Entry 4HRC (X-ray diffraction, 2.80 A resolution); this record covers chains H and I of the 28 polymer chains in the assembly.

[Chain H]
Protein: Proteasome component PUP1
Source organism: Saccharomyces cerevisiae
Notes: EC 3.4.25.1
UniProtKB: P25043 (PSB7_YEAST); residues 1-222 here correspond to UniProt positions 30-251 (UniProt number = residue number + 29)
Sequence (222 residues; row label = number of the first residue in the row):
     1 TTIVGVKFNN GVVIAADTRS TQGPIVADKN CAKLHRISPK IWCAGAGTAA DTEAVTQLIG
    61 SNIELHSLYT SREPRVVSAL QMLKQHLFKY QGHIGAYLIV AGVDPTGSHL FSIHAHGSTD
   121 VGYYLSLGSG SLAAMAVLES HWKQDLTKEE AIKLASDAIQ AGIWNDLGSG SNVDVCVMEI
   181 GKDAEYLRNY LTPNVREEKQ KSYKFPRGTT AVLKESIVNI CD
Covalent attachments: Carmaphycin A analogue, bound from (OV2) linked to T1
Residues lining bound ligands:
  - Carmaphycin A analogue, bound from (OV2; N-hexanoyl-L-valyl-N~1~-[(2R,3S,4S)-1,3-dihydroxy-2,6-dimethylheptan-4-yl]-N~5~,N~5~-dimethyl-L-glutamamide), molecule 1: R19, S20, T21, Q22, A27, C31, K33, G45, A46, G47, T48, A49, T52, S129, G168
  - Carmaphycin A analogue, bound from (OV2), molecule 2: H114, H116, S118
Curated features (UniProtKB/Swiss-Prot):
  - active site: T1 (Nucleophile)

[Chain I]
Protein: Proteasome component PUP3
Source organism: Saccharomyces cerevisiae
Notes: EC 3.4.25.1
UniProtKB: P25451 (PSB3_YEAST); residues 1-204 here correspond to UniProt positions 2-205 (UniProt number = residue number + 1)
Sequence (204 residues; row label = number of the first residue in the row):
     1 SDPSSINGGI VVAMTGKDCV AIACDLRLGS QSLGVSNKFE KIFHYGHVFL GITGLATDVT
    61 TLNEMFRYKT NLYKLKEERA IEPETFTQLV SSSLYERRFG PYFVGPVVAG INSKSGKPFI
   121 AGFDLIGCID EAKDFIVSGT ASDQLFGMCE SLYEPNLEPE DLFETISQAL LNAADRDALS
   181 GWGAVVYIIK KDEVVKRYLK MRQD
Residues lining bound ligands: Carmaphycin A analogue, bound from (OV2; N-hexanoyl-L-valyl-N~1~-[(2R,3S,4S)-1,3-dihydroxy-2,6-dimethylheptan-4-yl]-N~5~,N~5~-dimethyl-L-glutamamide): R98, D124, L125, I126, C128
Curated features (UniProtKB/Swiss-Prot):
  - modified residue: S30 (Phosphoserine)
  - cross-link: K69 (Glycyl lysine isopeptide (Lys-Gly) (interchain with G-Cter in ubiquitin))

[Interface between chain H and chain I]
Residue-residue contacts (62):
  I25(H) - D143(I)
  I25(H) - F146(I)  hydrophobic
  V26(H) - F146(I)
  A27(H) - D130(I)
  D28(H) - D130(I)
  D28(H) - E131(I)
  K29(H) - E150(I)  salt bridge
  T48(H) - I126(I)
  A49(H) - C128(I)  hydrophobic
  A50(H) - Y95(I)
  A50(H) - I126(I)  hydrophobic
  A50(H) - C128(I)  hydrophobic
  D51(H) - Y95(I)  hydrogen bond
  D51(H) - R98(I)  salt bridge
  A54(H) - Y95(I)
  Y90(H) - F99(I)  hydrophobic
  H93(H) - R98(I)  hydrogen bond (backbone-side chain)
  H93(H) - F99(I)
  I94(H) - F99(I)  hydrophobic
  R196(H) - E150(I)
  K199(H) - E150(I)  hydrogen bond (side chain-backbone)
  K199(H) - S151(I)
  K199(H) - Y153(I)  hydrogen bond (side chain-backbone)
  S202(H) - E154(I)  hydrogen bond
  Y203(H) - S151(I)
  Y203(H) - L152(I)  hydrophobic
  Y203(H) - E154(I)
  K204(H) - E154(I)
  K204(H) - D161(I)
  F205(H) - L152(I)  hydrophobic
  F205(H) - E164(I)
  F205(H) - Q168(I)
  R207(H) - E160(I)  salt bridge
  R207(H) - D161(I)  salt bridge
  G208(H) - E164(I)  hydrogen bond (backbone-side chain)
  T209(H) - E164(I)  hydrogen bond (backbone-side chain)
  T210(H) - E164(I)  hydrogen bond (backbone-side chain)
  T210(H) - S167(I)
  T210(H) - Q168(I)  hydrogen bond
  T210(H) - L199(I)
  A211(H) - L199(I)
  A211(H) - K200(I)  hydrogen bond (backbone-backbone)
  V212(H) - F163(I)  hydrophobic
  V212(H) - Y198(I)
  L213(H) - Y198(I)  hydrogen bond (backbone-backbone)
  L213(H) - L199(I)
  L213(H) - K200(I)
  K214(H) - R197(I)
  K214(H) - Y198(I)  hydrogen bond (backbone-backbone)
  E215(H) - K196(I)
  E215(H) - R197(I)  salt bridge
  S216(H) - V195(I)
  S216(H) - K196(I)  hydrogen bond (backbone-backbone)
  I217(H) - V194(I)
  V218(H) - H44(I)
  V218(H) - V194(I)  hydrogen bond (backbone-backbone)
  V218(H) - K196(I)
  N219(H) - H44(I)
  I220(H) - G46(I)
  I220(H) - H47(I)
  I220(H) - V194(I)  hydrophobic
  D222(H) - K74(I)  salt bridge
Other interface residues (no listed pair), chain H (35 interface residues in all): Q22
Other interface residues (no listed pair), chain I (38 interface residues in all): D124, G127, D134, E158, T165, L171, Y187

[Overview]
Chain H and chain I form an interface of 35 and 38 residues respectively; the contacts include 14 hydrogen
bonds and 6 salt bridges. Polar pairs include K29(H)-E150(I), D51(H)-R98(I) and R207(H)-E160(I). Chain H binds
Carmaphycin A analogue, bound from.
Here chain H is Proteasome component PUP1 and chain I is Proteasome component PUP3, both from Saccharomyces
cerevisiae. Entry 4HRC (Crystal structure of yeast 20S proteasome in complex with epoxyketone carmaphycin
analogue 3) was determined by X-ray diffraction together with 4LTC, 4HNP and 4HRD from the same study.
